4CKH - chains B and D of the 4 polymer chains in the assembly; structure by electron microscopy, 17.00 A resolution (very low resolution: no residue pairs are listed; an interface is given only as per-side residue counts).

# Chain B (and D)
Name: Arf-gap with coiled-coil, ank repeat and ph domain-containing protein 1
From: Homo sapiens
Notes: fragment: bar-ph domain, residues 1-377; chain D of this document is another copy of the same molecule, construct and numbering; everything in this record applies to it too
UniProtKB: Q15027 (ACAP1_HUMAN); numbering as in UniProt (aligned over 1-377)
Chain sequence (382 residues; each row starts with the number of its first residue; numbers below 1 keep their minus sign (Gly-4 is residue -4)):
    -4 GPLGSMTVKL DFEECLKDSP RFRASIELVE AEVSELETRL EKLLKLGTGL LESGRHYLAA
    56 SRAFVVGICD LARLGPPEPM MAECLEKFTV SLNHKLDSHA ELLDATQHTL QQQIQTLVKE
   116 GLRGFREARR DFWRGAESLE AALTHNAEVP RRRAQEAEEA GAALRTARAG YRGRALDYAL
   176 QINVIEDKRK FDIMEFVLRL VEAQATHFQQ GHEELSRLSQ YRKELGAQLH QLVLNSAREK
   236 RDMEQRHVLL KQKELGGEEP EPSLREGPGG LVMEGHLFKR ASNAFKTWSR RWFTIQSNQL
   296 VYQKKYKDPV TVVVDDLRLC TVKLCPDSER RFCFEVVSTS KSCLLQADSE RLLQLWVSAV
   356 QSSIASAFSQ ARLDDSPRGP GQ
Not modelled in the structure: -4 to -1, 363-377
Sequence notes: expression tag (-4 to 0)
UniProt features mapped onto this chain:
  - natural variant: Lys114 (K114R: In a breast cancer sample), Arg129 (R129Q: In a colorectal cancer sample)
  - mutagenesis: Ser14 (S14A: No effect on interaction with ITGB1), Ser29 (S29A: No effect on interaction with ITGB1), Lys274 (K274N: Loss of binding to PIP2 and PIP3. Loss of association with endosomal tubules when coexpressed with PIP5K1C), Ser277 (S277A: No effect on interaction with ITGB1), Phe280 (F280A: Reduced membrane binding and ability to induce liposome tubulation; F280E: Almost abolishes membrane binding; F280W: Preserves membrane binding and ability to tubulate liposomes), Thr289 (T289A: No effect on interaction with ITGB1), Ser358 (S358A: No effect on interaction with ITGB1)
What the authors report for this chain:
  - mutagenesis - F280A: decreased binding to membrane
  - mutagenesis - F280E: abolished binding to membrane
  - mutagenesis - F280W, Y301E, Y301W: unchanged binding to membrane

# How chain B and chain D interact
At this resolution (17 A) residue pairs are not listed: 5 residues of chain B and 5 of chain D lie at the interface.

# Summary
The chain B/chain D interface involves 5 residues from each chain. Curated annotation (UniProt) lists 7
mutagenesis sites on chain B. From the paper: F280A of chain B reduces binding to membrane; F280E of chain B
abolishes binding to membrane; 5 substitutions were tested in all.
Both chains are Arf-gap with coiled-coil, ank repeat and ph domain-containing protein 1 (Homo sapiens). Entry
4CKH (Helical reconstruction of ACAP1(BAR-PH domain) decorated membrane tubules by cryo-electron microscopy)
was determined by electron microscopy (same publication as 4CKG and 4NSW).
